PDB entry 8HJU | electron microscopy, 2.80 A resolution | chains D and M of the 36 polymer chains in the assembly

# Chain D
Molecule: Alpha subunit of light-harvesting 1
Organism: Roseiflexus castenholzii DSM 13941
UniProt: Q83XD1 (Q83XD1_9CHLR); residues 1-42 here = UniProt positions 1-42
Sequence (42 residues; each row starts with the number of its first residue):
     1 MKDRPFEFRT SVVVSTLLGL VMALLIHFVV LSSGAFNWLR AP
Unresolved in the structure: 1-3, 42
Ligand contacts:
  - bacteriochlorophyll a (BCL), molecule 1: Phe6, Glu7, Phe8, Ser11, Val12, Ser15
  - bacteriochlorophyll a (BCL), molecule 2: Ser11, Val14, Ser15, Leu18, Ile26, Val30
  - bacteriochlorophyll a (BCL), molecule 3: Val12, Val13, Thr16, Gly19, Leu20, Ala23, His27, Val30, Trp38
  - bacteriochlorophyll a (BCL), molecule 4: Gly19, Met22, Ala23, Ile26, His27, Val30, Phe36
  - beta,psi-caroten-4-one (KGD), molecule 1: Val12, Ser15, Thr16, Leu18, Gly19, Met22, Ile26, Val29
  - beta,psi-caroten-4-one (KGD), molecule 2: Leu20, Ala23, Leu24, His27, Leu31, Trp38

# Chain M
Molecule: Reaction center protein M chain
Organism: Roseiflexus castenholzii DSM 13941
UniProt: A7NQE8 (A7NQE8_ROSCS); numbering as in UniProt (aligned over 335-641)
Sequence (307 residues; numbered 335 to 641; the number before each row is that of its first residue):
   335 PIDLHDEEYR DGLEGTIAKP PGHVGWMQRL LGEGQVGPIY VGLWGVISFI TFFASAFIIL
   395 VDYGRQVGWN PIIYLREFWN LAVYPPPTEY GLSWNVPWDK GGAWLAATFF LHISVLTWWA
   455 RLYTRAKATG VGTQLAWGFA SALSLYFVIY LFHPLALGNW SAAPGHGFRA ILDWTNYVSI
   515 HWGNFYYNPF HMLSIFFLLG STLLLAMHGA TIVATSKWKS EMEFTEMMAE GPGTQRAQLF
   575 WRWVMGWNAN SYNIHIWAWW FAAFTAITGA IGLFLSGTLV PDWYAWGETA KIVAPWPNPD
   635 WAQYVFR
Unresolved in the structure: 641
Ion coordination: Fe ion: His542, Glu557, His589 (shared with 2 residues of chain L)
Ligand contacts:
  - bacteriochlorophyll a (BCL), molecule 1: Phe386, Leu445, Val449, Phe473, Ala476, Leu477, Leu479, Tyr480, Ile483, Trp508, Thr509, Asn510, Val512, Ser513, Asn518, Phe519, Tyr520, Asn522, His525, Ser528, Ile529, Leu532, Thr599, Gly603, Ala604, Gly606, Leu607
  - bacteriochlorophyll a (BCL), molecule 2: Thr509, Tyr520, Leu532, Leu533
  - bacteriochlorophyll a (BCL), molecule 3: Tyr520, Met526, Ile529, Phe530, Leu533, Gly534, Leu537, Phe595
  - bacteriopheophytin a (BPH), molecule 1: Ile373, Ser382, Phe383, Phe386, Ser448, Val449, Trp452, Leu456, Leu469, Gly472, Phe473, Ala476, Ala596, Thr599, Ala600
  - bacteriopheophytin a (BPH), molecule 2: Phe386, Ser389, Ala390, Ile393, Leu445, Tyr480, Ile483, Tyr484, Pro498, His500, Phe502, Ile505, Leu506, Trp508, Thr509
  - bacteriopheophytin a (BPH), molecule 3: Leu533, Thr536, Leu537, Ala540, Met541, Trp575, Val578, Met579
  - Menaquinone 11 (MQE; 2-methyl-3-[(2E,6E,10E,14E,18E,22E,26E,30E,34E,38E)-3,7,11,15,19,23,27,31,35,39,43-undecamethyltetratetraconta-2,6,10,1 4,18,22,26,30,34,38,42-undecaen-1-yl]naphthalene-1,4-dione), molecule 1: Phe386, Ala390, Ile393, Leu394, Tyr397, Phe412, Tyr484, His500, Gly501, Phe502, Ile505
  - Menaquinone 11 (MQE), molecule 2: Leu537, Leu538, Met541, His542, Thr545, Ile546, Thr568, Ala571, Gln572, Trp575, Met579, Trp581, Asn582, Ala583, Asn584, Ser585, Ile588, Trp591

# Interface between chain D and chain M
Residue-residue contacts - 15 pairs, chain D then chain M:
  Thr10(D) - Leu377(M)
  Val14(D) - Trp378(M)  hydrophobic
  Val21(D) - Phe443(M)  hydrophobic
  Leu25(D) - Trp428(M)  hydrophobic
  Leu25(D) - Phe443(M)  hydrophobic
  Phe28(D) - Leu426(M)  hydrophobic
  Phe28(D) - Trp428(M)
  Phe28(D) - Leu485(M)  hydrophobic
  Phe28(D) - Leu489(M)  hydrophobic
  Phe28(D) - Trp494(M)  hydrophobic
  Val29(D) - Trp428(M)  hydrophobic
  Ser32(D) - Leu426(M)  hydrogen bond (side chain-backbone)
  Ser32(D) - Ser427(M)
  Ser32(D) - Trp428(M)
  Ser33(D) - Asn429(M)
Interface residues without a listed pair, chain D (9 interface residues in all): Val13

# Summary
Chain D and chain M form an interface of 9 and 10 residues respectively; the contacts include 1 hydrogen bond.
The hydrogen-bonded pair is Ser32(D)-Leu426(M). Bound to chain D: 4 copies of bacteriochlorophyll a and
beta,psi-caroten-4-one.
Here chain D is Alpha subunit of light-harvesting 1 and chain M is Reaction center protein M chain, both from
Roseiflexus castenholzii DSM 13941. Entry 8HJU (Cryo-EM structure of native RC-LH complex from Roseiflexus
castenholzii at 10,000 lux) was determined by electron microscopy, deposited together with 8HJV, 8J5O and
8J5P.
